Entry 5HH1 (X-ray diffraction, 1.80 A resolution); this record covers chain A.

Chain A:
Protein: N-alpha-acetyltransferase 60
Organism: Homo sapiens
Notes: EC 2.3.1.48, 2.3.1.88
UniProtKB: Q9H7X0 (NAA60_HUMAN); residue numbers follow UniProt; this construct covers 1-199
Amino-acid sequence (200 residues; row label = number of the first residue in the row; numbering starts at 0):
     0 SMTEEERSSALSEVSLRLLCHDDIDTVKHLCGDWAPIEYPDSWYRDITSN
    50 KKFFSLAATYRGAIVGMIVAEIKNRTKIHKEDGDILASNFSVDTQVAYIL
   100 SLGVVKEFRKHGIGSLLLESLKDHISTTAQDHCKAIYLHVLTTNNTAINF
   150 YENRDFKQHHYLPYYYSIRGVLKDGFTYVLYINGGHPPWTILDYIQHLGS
Disordered / not traced: 0-4
Sequence notes: expression tag (0); engineered mutation Glu-4 (Val in Q9H7X0), Glu-5 (Val in Q9H7X0), Arg-6 (Pro in Q9H7X0), Ala-34 (Phe in Q9H7X0)
Ligand contacts: coenzyme A (COA): Cys-30, Trp-33, Leu-99, Ser-100, Leu-101, Gly-102, Val-103, Arg-108, Lys-109, His-110, Gly-111, Ile-112, Gly-113, Ser-114, Asn-143, Thr-145, Ala-146, Asn-148, Phe-149, Asn-152, Arg-153
Reported in the primary citation:
  - mutagenesis - F34A: unchanged stability
  - catalytic residues: Tyr-97, His-138
  - mutagenesis - Y97A, Y97F, H138A, H138F: abolished catalytic activity
  - mutagenesis - E37A: unchanged catalytic activity
  - mutagenesis - Y38A, K79A, N143A, Y165A: decreased catalytic activity
  - mutagenesis - K79Q, K79R, E80A (2-fold), D81A (2-fold), D83A (2-fold): increased catalytic activity
  - mutagenesis - K79R: decreased stability

In short:
Bound to chain A: coenzyme A. The paper reports catalytic residues Tyr-97 and His-138; K79Q, K79R and E80A,
among others, increase catalytic activity; 15 substitutions were tested in all.
Chain A is N-alpha-acetyltransferase 60 (Homo sapiens); the structure, Crystal structure of human Naa60 mutant
- F34A in complex with CoA, was determined by X-ray diffraction, deposited together with 5HGZ and 5HH0.
